PDB entry 9CU2 | electron microscopy, 2.27 A resolution | chains H and N of the 14 polymer chains in the assembly

# Chain H
Protein: Nitrogenase molybdenum-iron protein alpha chain
From: Azotobacter vinelandii
Notes: EC 1.18.6.1
UniProt: P07328 (NIFD_AZOVI); numbering as in UniProt (aligned over 1-492)
Amino-acid sequence (492 residues; each row starts with the number of its first residue):
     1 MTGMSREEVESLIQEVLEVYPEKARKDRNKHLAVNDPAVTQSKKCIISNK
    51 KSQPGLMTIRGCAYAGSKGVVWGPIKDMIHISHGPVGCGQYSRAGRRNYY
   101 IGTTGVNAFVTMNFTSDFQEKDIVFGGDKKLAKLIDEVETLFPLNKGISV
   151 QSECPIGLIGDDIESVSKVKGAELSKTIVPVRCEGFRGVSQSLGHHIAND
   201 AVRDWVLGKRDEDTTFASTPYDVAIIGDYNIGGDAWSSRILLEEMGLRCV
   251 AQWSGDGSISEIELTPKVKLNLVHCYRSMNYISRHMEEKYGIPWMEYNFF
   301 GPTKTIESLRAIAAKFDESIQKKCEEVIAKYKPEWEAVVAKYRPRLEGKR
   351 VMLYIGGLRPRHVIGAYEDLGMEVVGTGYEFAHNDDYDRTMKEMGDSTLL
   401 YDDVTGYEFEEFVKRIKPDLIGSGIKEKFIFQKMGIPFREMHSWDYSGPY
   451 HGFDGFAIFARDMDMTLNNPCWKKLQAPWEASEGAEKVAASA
Unresolved in the structure: 1-3, 481-492
Curated features (UniProtKB/Swiss-Prot):
  - binding site ([8Fe-7S] cluster): C62, C88, C154
  - binding site ([7Fe-Mo-9S-C-homocitryl] cluster): C275, H442
  - mutagenesis: H195 (H195Q: No nitrogenase activity)

# Chain N
Protein: Protein FeSII
From: Azotobacter vinelandii
UniProt: Q44501 (FESII_AZOVI); residues 1-122 here = UniProt positions 1-122
Amino-acid sequence (122 residues; each row starts with the number of its first residue):
     1 MATIYFSSPLMPHNKKVQAVAGKRSTKKGVAQENGVKIPFECQDGNCGSC
    51 LVKITHLDGERIKGMLLTDKERNVLKSVGKLPKSEEERAAVRDLPPTYRL
   101 ACQTIVTDEDLLVEFTGEPGGA
Unresolved in the structure: 1
Sequence notes: conflict K27 (Leu in Q44501), K28 (Leu in Q44501)

# Chain H / chain N interface
Pairs across the interface - 34 pairs, chain H then chain N:
  K43(H) with E87(N)
  N49(H) with A90(N), hydrogen bond (side chain-backbone); D93(N), hydrogen bond
  K51(H) with D69(N), salt bridge
  G157(H) with G22(N); K23(N); R24(N), hydrogen bond (backbone-backbone)
  L158(H) with R24(N), hydrogen bond (backbone-side chain)
  D161(H) with V20(N)
  D162(H) with V20(N)
  E164(H) with D108(N)
  R182(H) with A21(N), hydrogen bond (side chain-backbone)
  R187(H) with G22(N), hydrogen bond (side chain-backbone); I105(N)
  G188(H) with L66(N)
  L193(H) with M65(N); D93(N)
  H196(H) with G64(N); R92(N); D93(N)
  D200(H) with I62(N); K63(N); G64(N), hydrogen bond (side chain-backbone)
  R203(H) with E60(N), hydrogen bond (side chain-backbone); R61(N); I62(N), hydrogen bond (side chain-backbone)
  D204(H) with R61(N), salt bridge; K63(N), salt bridge
  W205(H) with D108(N)
  H285(H) with E60(N), salt bridge
  K289(H) with E60(N)
  H383(H) with V91(N), hydrogen bond (side chain-backbone); D93(N)
  D385(H) with V91(N)
Interface residues without a listed pair, chain H (29 interface residues in all): K50, G160, V189, I197, A201, R277, R284, N384
Interface residues without a listed pair, chain N (22 interface residues in all): R72, L94

# Summary
Chain H and chain N form an interface of 29 and 22 residues respectively; the contacts include 10 hydrogen
bonds and 4 salt bridges. Polar pairs include K51(H)-D69(N), D204(H)-R61(N) and D204(H)-K63(N).
Chain H is Nitrogenase molybdenum-iron protein alpha chain and chain N is Protein FeSII, both from Azotobacter
vinelandii; the structure, Azotobacter vinelandii filamentous 2:2:1 MoFeP:FeP:FeSII-Complex (C2 symmetry), was
determined by electron microscopy together with 9CTZ, 9CU0 and 9CU1 from the same study.
